Entry 6E3A (X-ray diffraction, 1.40 A resolution); this record covers chain A.

# Chain A
Protein: Probable RNA 2'-phosphotransferase
From: Clostridium thermocellum (strain ATCC 27405 / DSM 1237 / NBRC 103400 / NCIMB 10682 / NRRL B-4536 / VPI 7372)
Notes: EC 2.7.1.-
Reference sequence: A3DJX6 (KPTA_CLOTH); residues 1-182 here = UniProt positions 1-182
Chain sequence (182 residues; numbered 1 to 182; the number before each row is that of its first residue):
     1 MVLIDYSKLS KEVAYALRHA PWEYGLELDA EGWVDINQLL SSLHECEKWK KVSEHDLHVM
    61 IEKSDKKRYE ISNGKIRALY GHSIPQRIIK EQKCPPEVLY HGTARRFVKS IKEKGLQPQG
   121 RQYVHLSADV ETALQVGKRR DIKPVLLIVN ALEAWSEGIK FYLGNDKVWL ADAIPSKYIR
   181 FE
Unresolved in the structure: 1-2
Covalently attached groups: coenzyme A (COA) linked to Cys46
Residues lining bound ligands:
  - coenzyme A (COA): Ser7, Ser10, Lys11, Glu12, Ala14, Tyr15, Arg18, His19, Tyr24, Glu47, Lys48, Arg68, Tyr69, Gly81, Arg121, Arg139
  - HQG ([[(2R,3S,4R,5R)-5-(6-aminopurin-9-yl)-3,4-bis(oxidanyl)oxolan-2-yl]methoxy-oxidanyl-phosphoryl] [(2R,3S,4R,5R)-3,4-bis(oxidanyl)-5-phosphonooxy-oxolan-2-yl]methyl hydrogen phosphate): Arg18, Lys66, Arg68, Tyr80, His101, Thr103, Phe107, Ser110, Ile111, Lys114, Gly115, Leu116, Gln117, Gln119, Arg121, His125, Val136, Arg139, Arg140, Val168
What the authors report for this chain:
  - binding site for coenzyme A: Ser10, Lys11, Glu12, Arg18, His19, Cys46, Arg68, Arg121
  - binding site for HQG: Arg18, Lys66, Arg68, Tyr80, His101, Gly102, Thr103, Phe107, Ser110, Ile111, Gly115, Gln117, Pro118, Gln119, Gly120, Arg121, Arg139, Arg140
  - catalytic residues: Arg18, Arg68 (proposed by the authors, not directly observed)
  - conformationally variable residues (side-chain flip): Arg139

# Overview
Ligands of chain A: compound HQG. Coenzyme A is covalently linked to Cys46. From the paper: catalytic residues
Arg18 and Arg68; a binding site for HQG at Arg18, Lys66 and Arg68 among others.
Chain A is Probable RNA 2'-phosphotransferase (Clostridium thermocellum (strain ATCC 27405 / DSM 1237 / NBRC
103400 / NCIMB 10682 / NRRL B-4536 / VPI 7372)); the structure, tRNA 2'-phosphotransferase, was determined by
X-ray diffraction together with 6EDE from the same study.
